PDB entry 5IBR | X-ray diffraction, 1.74 A resolution | chains A and B of the 4 polymer chains in the assembly

== Chain A ==
Protein: Caspase-3
From: Homo sapiens
Notes: EC 3.4.22.56
UniProt: P42574 (CASP3_HUMAN); numbering as in UniProt (aligned over 1-277)
Amino-acid sequence (277 residues; row label = number of the first residue in the row):
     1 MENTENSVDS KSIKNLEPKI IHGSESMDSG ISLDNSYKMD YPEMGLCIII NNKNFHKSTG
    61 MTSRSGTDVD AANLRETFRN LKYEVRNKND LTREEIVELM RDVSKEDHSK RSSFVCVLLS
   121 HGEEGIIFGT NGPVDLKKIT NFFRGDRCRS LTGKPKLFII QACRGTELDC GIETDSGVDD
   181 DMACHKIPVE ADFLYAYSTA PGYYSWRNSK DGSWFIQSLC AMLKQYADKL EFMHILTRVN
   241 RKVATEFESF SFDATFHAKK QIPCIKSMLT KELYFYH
Not modelled in the structure: 1-33, 171-184
Sequence notes: engineered mutation Lys-266 (Val in P42574)
Swiss-Prot annotation at these positions:
  - active site: His-121, Cys-163
  - modified residue: Met-1 (N-acetylmethionine), Lys-11 (N6-acetyllysine), Ser-26 (Phosphoserine), Cys-163 (S-nitrosocysteine), Arg-207 (Microbial infection: ADP-riboxanated arginine)
  - mutagenesis: Asp-9 (D9A: In P3-D3A mutant; abolished cleavage and activation, leading to prevent thiol protease activity; when associated with A-28 and A-175), Asp-28 (D28A: In P3-D3A mutant; abolished cleavage and activation, leading to prevent thiol protease activity; when associated with A-9 and A-175), Asp-175 (D175A: In P3-D3A mutant; abolished cleavage and activation, leading to prevent thiol protease activity; when associated with A-9 and A-28), Arg-207 (R207A: Abolished ADP-riboxanation by C.violaceum CopC)

== Chain B ==
Protein: Ace-asp-glu-val-ask
Amino-acid sequence (6 residues; numbered 989 to 994; the number before each row is that of its first residue):
   989 XDEVDX
Modified / non-standard residues: ACE (acetyl group) at position 989; 0QE (chloromethane) at position 994

== Chain A / chain B interface ==
Contacting residue pairs (27):
  Arg-64(A) / Asp-993(B)  salt bridge
  Ser-120(A) / Asp-993(B)
  His-121(A) / Asp-993(B)  hydrogen bond (side chain-backbone)
  His-121(A) / 0QE_994(B)
  Gly-122(A) / Asp-993(B)  hydrogen bond (backbone-backbone)
  Gln-161(A) / Asp-993(B)  hydrogen bond
  Cys-163(A) / Asp-993(B)  hydrogen bond (side chain-backbone)
  Cys-163(A) / 0QE_994(B)
  Tyr-204(A) / Val-992(B)  hydrophobic
  Ser-205(A) / Glu-991(B)
  Ser-205(A) / Val-992(B)
  Ser-205(A) / Asp-993(B)  hydrogen bond (backbone-backbone)
  Trp-206(A) / Asp-990(B)
  Trp-206(A) / Glu-991(B)
  Trp-206(A) / Val-992(B)
  Arg-207(A) / ACE_989(B)
  Arg-207(A) / Asp-990(B)
  Arg-207(A) / Glu-991(B)  salt bridge
  Arg-207(A) / Val-992(B)  hydrogen bond (side chain-backbone)
  Arg-207(A) / Asp-993(B)  salt bridge
  Asn-208(A) / ACE_989(B)
  Asn-208(A) / Asp-990(B)  hydrogen bond
  Ser-209(A) / ACE_989(B)  hydrogen bond (backbone-backbone)
  Trp-214(A) / Asp-990(B)
  Glu-248(A) / Asp-990(B)
  Ser-249(A) / Asp-990(B)
  Phe-250(A) / Asp-990(B)  hydrogen bond (backbone-side chain)
Other interface residues (no listed pair), chain A (20 interface residues in all): Ser-63, Ser-65, Ala-162, Phe-256

== Overview ==
20 residues of chain A and 6 residues of chain B are in contact, with 9 hydrogen bonds and 3 salt bridges.
Polar contacts include Arg-64(A)/Asp-993(B), Arg-207(A)/Glu-991(B) and Arg-207(A)/Asp-993(B). UniProt lists
active-site residues His-121(A) and Cys-163(A) and 4 mutagenesis sites on chain A.
Here chain A is Caspase-3 (Homo sapiens) and chain B is Ace-asp-glu-val-ask. Entry 5IBR (Caspase 3 V266K) was
determined by X-ray diffraction, deposited together with 5I9B, 5I9T, 5IAB, 5IAE, 5IAG, 5IAJ and 6 further
entries.
